Entry 6C6T (electron microscopy, 3.50 A resolution); this record covers chains H and J of the 9 polymer chains in the assembly.

# Chain H
Protein: DNA-directed RNA polymerase subunit alpha
Source organism: Escherichia coli (strain K12)
Notes: EC 2.7.7.6
UniProtKB: P0A7Z4 (RPOA_ECOLI); numbering as in UniProt (aligned over 1-234)
Sequence (239 residues; each row starts with the number of its first residue):
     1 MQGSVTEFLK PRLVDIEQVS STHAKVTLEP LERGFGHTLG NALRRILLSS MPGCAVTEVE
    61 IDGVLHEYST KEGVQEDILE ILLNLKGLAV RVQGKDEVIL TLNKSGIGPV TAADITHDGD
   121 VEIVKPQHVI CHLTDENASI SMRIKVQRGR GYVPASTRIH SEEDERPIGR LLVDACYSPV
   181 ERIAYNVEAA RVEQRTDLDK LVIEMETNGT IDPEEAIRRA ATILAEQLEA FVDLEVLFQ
Not modelled in the structure: 1-3, 159-168, 233-239
Sequence notes: expression tag (235-239)
Swiss-Prot annotation at these positions:
  - region: Glu162 to Glu165 (Required for interaction with Crp at class II promoters)
  - mutagenesis: Arg45 (R45C: In rpoA112; temperature-sensitive, blocks RNA polymerase assembly), Glu162 to Glu165 (5-fold decrease in CRP-class II promoter-dependent transcription), Glu165 (E165K: 5-fold decrease in CRP-class II promoter-dependent transcription), Arg191 (R191C: In rpoA101; temperature-sensitive)

# Chain J
Protein: DNA-directed RNA polymerase subunit beta'
Source organism: Escherichia coli (strain K12)
Notes: EC 2.7.7.6
UniProtKB: P0A8T7 (RPOC_ECOLI); residues 1-1407 here = UniProt positions 1-1407
Sequence (1407 residues; numbered 1 to 1407; the number before each row is that of its first residue):
     1 MKDLLKFLKA QTKTEEFDAI KIALASPDMI RSWSFGEVKK PETINYRTFK PERDGLFCAR
    61 IFGPVKDYEC LCGKYKRLKH RGVICEKCGV EVTQTKVRRE RMGHIELASP TAHIWFLKSL
   121 PSRIGLLLDM PLRDIERVLY FESYVVIEGG MTNLERQQIL TEEQYLDALE EFGDEFDAKM
   181 GAEAIQALLK SMDLEQECEQ LREELNETNS ETKRKKLTKR IKLLEAFVQS GNKPEWMILT
   241 VLPVLPPDLR PLVPLDGGRF ATSDLNDLYR RVINRNNRLK RLLDLAAPDI IVRNEKRMLQ
   301 EAVDALLDNG RRGRAITGSN KRPLKSLADM IKGKQGRFRQ NLLGKRVDYS GRSVITVGPY
   361 LRLHQCGLPK KMALELFKPF IYGKLELRGL ATTIKAAKKM VEREEAVVWD ILDEVIREHP
   421 VLLNRAPTLH RLGIQAFEPV LIEGKAIQLH PLVCAAYNAD FDGDQMAVHV PLTLEAQLEA
   481 RALMMSTNNI LSPANGEPII VPSQDVVLGL YYMTRDCVNA KGEGMVLTGP KEAERLYRSG
   541 LASLHARVKV RITEYEKDAN GELVAKTSLK DTTVGRAILW MIVPKGLPYS IVNQALGKKA
   601 ISKMLNTCYR ILGLKPTVIF ADQIMYTGFA YAARSGASVG IDDMVIPEKK HEIISEAEAE
   661 VAEIQEQFQS GLVTAGERYN KVIDIWAAAN DRVSKAMMDN LQTETVINRD GQEEKQVSFN
   721 SIYMMADSGA RGSAAQIRQL AGMRGLMAKP DGSIIETPIT ANFREGLNVL QYFISTHGAR
   781 KGLADTALKT ANSGYLTRRL VDVAQDLVVT EDDCGTHEGI MMTPVIEGGD VKEPLRDRVL
   841 GRVTAEDVLK PGTADILVPR NTLLHEQWCD LLEENSVDAV KVRSVVSCDT DFGVCAHCYG
   901 RDLARGHIIN KGEAIGVIAA QSIGEPGTQL TMRTFHIGGA ASRAAAESSI QVKNKGSIKL
   961 SNVKSVVNSS GKLVITSRNT ELKLIDEFGR TKESYKVPYG AVLAKGDGEQ VAGGETVANW
  1021 DPHTMPVITE VSGFVRFTDM IDGQTITRQT DELTGLSSLV VLDSAERTAG GKDLRPALKI
  1081 VDAQGNDVLI PGTDMPAQYF LPGKAIVQLE DGVQISSGDT LARIPQESGG TKDITGGLPR
  1141 VADLFEARRP KEPAILAEIS GIVSFGKETK GKRRLVITPV DGSDPYEEMI PKWRQLNVFE
  1201 GERVERGDVI SDGPEAPHDI LRLRGVHAVT RYIVNEVQDV YRLQGVKIND KHIEVIVRQM
  1261 LRKATIVNAG SSDFLEGEQV EYSRVKIANR ELEANGKVGA TYSRDLLGIT KASLATESFI
  1321 SAASFQETTR VLTEAAVAGK RDELRGLKEN VIVGRLIPAG TGYAYHQDRM RRRAAGEAPA
  1381 APQVTAEDAS ASLAELLNAG LGGSDNE
Not modelled in the structure: 1-15, 934-947, 1127-1135, 1374-1407
Ion coordination: Zn2+ site 1: Cys70, Cys72, Cys85; Mg2+: Asp460, Asp462 (shared with 1 residue of chain R); Zn2+ site 2: Cys814, Cys888, Cys895, Cys898
Swiss-Prot annotation at these positions:
  - binding site (Zn(2+)): Cys70, Cys72, Cys85, Cys88, Cys814, Cys888, Cys895, Cys898
  - binding site (Mg(2+)): Asp460, Asp462, Asp464
  - modified residue: Lys983 (N6-acetyllysine)
  - mutagenesis: Gln504 (Q504P: Resistant to antibiotics salinamide A and B), Asn690 (N690D: Resistant to antibiotics salinamide A and B), Met697 (M697V: Resistant to antibiotics salinamide A and B), Ala735 (A735T: Resistant to antibiotics salinamide A and B), Arg738 (R738C/H/P/S: Resistant to antibiotics salinamide A and B), Ala748 (A748E: Resistant to antibiotics salinamide A and B), Pro758 (P758S/T: Resistant to antibiotics salinamide A and B), Phe763 (F763C: Resistant to antibiotics salinamide A and B), Ser775 (S775A: Resistant to antibiotics salinamide A and B), Ala779 (A779T/V: Resistant to antibiotics salinamide A and B), Arg780 (R780C: Resistant to antibiotics salinamide A and B), Gly782 (G782A/C: Resistant to antibiotics salinamide A and B), 1 further mutagenesis entry in UniProt

# Interface between chain H and chain J
Pairs across the interface (32; chain H residue first):
  Arg44(H) - Arg538(J)
  Leu48(H) - Ser539(J)
  Leu79(H) - Val526(J)  hydrophobic
  Leu79(H) - Lys549(J)
  Glu80(H) - Arg551(J)
  Leu83(H) - Val526(J)  hydrophobic
  Leu83(H) - Leu527(J)
  Leu83(H) - Thr528(J)  hydrogen bond (backbone-side chain)
  Leu83(H) - Arg551(J)
  Leu83(H) - Leu569(J)  hydrophobic
  Asn84(H) - Arg551(J)  hydrogen bond
  Lys86(H) - Val526(J)  hydrogen bond (side chain-backbone)
  Lys86(H) - Leu527(J)
  Lys86(H) - Thr528(J)
  Lys86(H) - Glu532(J)  salt bridge
  Tyr152(H) - Glu532(J)  hydrogen bond
  Tyr152(H) - Arg535(J)
  Tyr152(H) - Leu536(J)  hydrophobic
  Tyr152(H) - Leu541(J)  hydrophobic
  Pro154(H) - Leu541(J)  hydrophobic
  Asp174(H) - Met525(J)
  Asp174(H) - Val526(J)
  Cys176(H) - Arg535(J)  hydrogen bond
  Ser178(H) - Arg535(J)
  Val180(H) - Arg535(J)  hydrogen bond (backbone-side chain)
  Glu181(H) - Lys531(J)
  Glu181(H) - Arg535(J)
  Arg182(H) - Glu534(J)  salt bridge
  Arg182(H) - Met581(J)
  Gln194(H) - Ala406(J)
  Thr196(H) - Glu443(J)
  Glu206(H) - Lys531(J)  salt bridge
Other interface residues (no listed pair), chain H (19 interface residues in all): Arg191
Other interface residues (no listed pair), chain J (21 interface residues in all): Lys370, Asp410, Asp413

# In short
The interface between chain H and chain J involves 19 residues on one side and 21 on the other, with 6
hydrogen bonds and 3 salt bridges. Polar pairs include Lys86(H)-Glu532(J), Arg182(H)-Glu534(J) and
Glu206(H)-Lys531(J).
Chain H is DNA-directed RNA polymerase subunit alpha and chain J is DNA-directed RNA polymerase subunit beta',
both from Escherichia coli (strain K12); the structure, CryoEM structure of E.coli RNA polymerase elongation
complex bound with RfaH, was determined by electron microscopy, deposited together with 6C6S and 6C6U.
